PDB entry 7LFK | X-ray diffraction, 1.60 A resolution | chains A and B of the 3 polymer chains in the assembly

== Chain A ==
Name: Histocompatibility 2, M region locus 3
Organism: Mus musculus
Notes: engineered mutation(s): G299 deletion
UniProt: Q31093 (Q31093_MOUSE); aligned to UniProt positions 25-300 over residues 1-276 (the alignment contains insertions or deletions, so no single offset holds)
Chain sequence (282 residues; numbered 1 to 282; the number before each row is that of its first residue):
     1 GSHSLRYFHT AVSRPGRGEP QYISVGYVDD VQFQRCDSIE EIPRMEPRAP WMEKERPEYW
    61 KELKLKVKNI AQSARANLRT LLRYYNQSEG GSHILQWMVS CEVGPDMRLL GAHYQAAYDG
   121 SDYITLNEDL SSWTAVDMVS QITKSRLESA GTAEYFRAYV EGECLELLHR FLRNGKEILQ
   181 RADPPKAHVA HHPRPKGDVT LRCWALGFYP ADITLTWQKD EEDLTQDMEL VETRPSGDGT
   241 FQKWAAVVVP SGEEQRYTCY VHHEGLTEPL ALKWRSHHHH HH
Unresolved in the structure: 276-282
Differences from the reference sequence: expression tag (277-282)
Cystine bridges: C101-C164, C203-C259
Covalently attached groups: N-acetylglucosamine (NAG) linked to N86
Metal / ion sites: Na+ site 1 near E229 (its only coordinating residue here); Na+ site 2: E254, Y257; Na+ site 3 near E264 (its only coordinating residue here)

== Chain B ==
Name: Beta-2-microglobulin
Organism: Mus musculus
UniProt: P01887 (B2MG_MOUSE); residues 1-99 here correspond to UniProt positions 21-119 (UniProt number = residue number + 20)
Chain sequence (99 residues; row label = number of the first residue in the row):
     1 IQKTPQIQVY SRHPPENGKP NILNCYVTQF HPPHIEIQML KNGKKIPKVE MSDMSFSKDW
    61 SFYILAHTEF TPTETDTYAC RVKHDSMAEP KTVYWDRDM
Differences from the reference sequence: variant D85 (Ala105 in P01887)
Cystine bridges: C25-C80

== Interface between chain A and chain B ==
Contacting residue pairs (57; chain A residue first):
  F8(A) - S55(B)
  F8(A) - F56(B)
  H9(A) - F56(B)
  T10(A) - F56(B)
  T10(A) - F62(B)
  E19(A) - H34(B)  salt bridge
  V25(A) - D53(B)
  V25(A) - M54(B)
  V25(A) - S55(B)
  Y27(A) - S55(B)
  Y27(A) - Y63(B)
  Q32(A) - D53(B)  hydrogen bond
  R35(A) - D53(B)  salt bridge
  R48(A) - D53(B)  salt bridge
  I94(A) - P33(B)
  Q96(A) - H31(B)  hydrogen bond
  Q96(A) - F56(B)
  Q96(A) - W60(B)  hydrogen bond (side chain-backbone)
  Q96(A) - F62(B)
  W97(A) - F56(B)
  M98(A) - F56(B)  hydrophobic
  M98(A) - W60(B)  hydrophobic
  Q115(A) - W60(B)
  A116(A) - W60(B)
  A117(A) - W60(B)
  D119(A) - I1(B)  hydrogen bond (backbone-backbone)
  G120(A) - I1(B)
  G120(A) - H31(B)
  G120(A) - W60(B)
  S121(A) - I1(B)
  D122(A) - W60(B)  hydrogen bond
  H192(A) - D98(B)  salt bridge
  R202(A) - D98(B)  hydrogen bond (side chain-backbone)
  R202(A) - M99(B)
  W204(A) - D98(B)
  W204(A) - M99(B)
  V231(A) - Q8(B)
  E232(A) - Q8(B)  hydrogen bond (backbone-side chain)
  E232(A) - T28(B)  hydrogen bond
  E232(A) - Q29(B)
  T233(A) - Y26(B)
  R234(A) - Q8(B)  hydrogen bond
  R234(A) - Y10(B)
  R234(A) - Y26(B)
  R234(A) - M99(B)  hydrogen bond (side chain-backbone)
  P235(A) - Y10(B)  hydrogen bond (backbone-side chain)
  P235(A) - N24(B)
  P235(A) - Y26(B)
  P235(A) - L65(B)  hydrophobic
  S236(A) - R12(B)  hydrogen bond (backbone-side chain)
  S236(A) - N24(B)  hydrogen bond (backbone-side chain)
  G237(A) - R12(B)  hydrogen bond (backbone-side chain)
  D238(A) - R12(B)
  Q242(A) - Y10(B)
  Q242(A) - S11(B)  hydrogen bond (side chain-backbone)
  Q242(A) - R12(B)  hydrogen bond (side chain-backbone)
  W244(A) - M99(B)  hydrogen bond (side chain-backbone)
Also at the interface, not in a pair above, chain A (36 interface residues in all): V12, I23, L206
Also at the interface, not in a pair above, chain B (26 interface residues in all): H13, P14, K58, D59

== In short ==
Chain A and chain B form an interface of 36 and 26 residues respectively, with 17 hydrogen bonds and 4 salt
bridges. Among the polar pairs are E19(A)-H34(B), R35(A)-D53(B) and R48(A)-D53(B). Covalently linked
N-acetylglucosamine: at N86(A). E254(A) and Y257(A) form the Na+ site 2.
Here chain A is Histocompatibility 2, M region locus 3 and chain B is Beta-2-microglobulin, both from Mus
musculus. Entry 7LFK (MODEL OF MHC CLASS Ib H2-M3 WITH MOUSE ND1 N-TERMINAL HEPTAPEPTIDE, THR MUTANT, REFINED
AT 1.60 ...) was determined by X-ray diffraction (same publication as 7LFI, 7LFJ, 7LFL and 7LFM).
